Entry 9BC7 (electron microscopy, 3.30 A resolution); this record covers chains A and C of the 4 polymer chains in the assembly.

[Chain A (and C)]
Protein: Potassium/sodium hyperpolarization-activated cyclic nucleotide-gated channel 1
Source organism: Homo sapiens
Notes: chain C of this document is another copy of the same molecule, construct and numbering; everything in this record applies to it too
Reference sequence: O60741 (HCN1_HUMAN); the construct lacks a stretch of the UniProt sequence, so the offset changes along the chain: 1-635 = UniProt 1-635; 636-660 = UniProt 866-890
Sequence (660 residues; each row starts with the number of its first residue):
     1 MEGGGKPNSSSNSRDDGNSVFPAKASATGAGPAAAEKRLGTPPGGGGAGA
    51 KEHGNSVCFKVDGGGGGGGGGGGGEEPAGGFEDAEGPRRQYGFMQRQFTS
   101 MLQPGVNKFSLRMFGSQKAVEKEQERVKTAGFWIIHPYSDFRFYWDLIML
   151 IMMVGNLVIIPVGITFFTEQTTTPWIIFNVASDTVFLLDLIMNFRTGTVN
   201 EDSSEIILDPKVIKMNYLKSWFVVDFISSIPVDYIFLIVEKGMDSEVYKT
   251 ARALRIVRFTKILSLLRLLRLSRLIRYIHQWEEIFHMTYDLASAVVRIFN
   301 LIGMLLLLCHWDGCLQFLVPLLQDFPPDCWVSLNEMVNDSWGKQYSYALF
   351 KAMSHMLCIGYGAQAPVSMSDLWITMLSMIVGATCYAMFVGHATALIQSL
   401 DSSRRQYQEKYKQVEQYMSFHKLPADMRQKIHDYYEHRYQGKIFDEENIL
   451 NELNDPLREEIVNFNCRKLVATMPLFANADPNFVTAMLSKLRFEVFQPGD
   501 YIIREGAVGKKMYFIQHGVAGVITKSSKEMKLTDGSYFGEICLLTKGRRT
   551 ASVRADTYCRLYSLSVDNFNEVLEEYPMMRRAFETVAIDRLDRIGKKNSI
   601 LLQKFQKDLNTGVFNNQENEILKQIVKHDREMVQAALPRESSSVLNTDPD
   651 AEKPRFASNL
Unresolved in the structure: 1-93, 243-251, 609-660
Sequence notes: engineered mutation Leu305 (Met in O60741)
Small-molecule neighbours: adenosine-3',5'-cyclic-monophosphate (CMP): Ile503, Val522, Met530, Leu532, Phe538, Gly539, Glu540, Ile541, Cys542, Arg549, Thr550, Ala551, Val553, Arg590, Arg593, Ile594
Curated features (UniProtKB/Swiss-Prot):
  - motif: Cys358 to Gly362 (Selectivity filter)
  - binding site (3',5'-cyclic AMP): Gly539, Glu540, Cys542, Arg549, Thr550, Arg590, Arg593
  - glycosylation: Asn338 (N-linked (GlcNAc...) asparagine)

[Interface between chain A and chain C]
Residue-residue contacts (4; chain A residue first):
  Ser203(A) - Lys422(C)
  Ser203(A) - Arg428(C)  hydrogen bond
  Lys422(A) - Ser203(C)
  Arg428(A) - Ser203(C)  hydrogen bond
Interface residues without a listed pair, chain A (4 interface residues in all): Ser419
Interface residues without a listed pair, chain C (4 interface residues in all): Ser419

[Summary]
The chain A/chain C interface involves 4 residues from each chain; the contacts include 2 hydrogen bonds. Its
one hydrogen-bonded contact is Ser203(A)-Arg428(C). Ligands of chain A: adenosine-3',5'-cyclic-monophosphate.
UniProt lists 7 residues binding 3',5'-cyclic AMP on chain A.
Both chains are Potassium/sodium hyperpolarization-activated cyclic nucleotide-gated channel 1 (Homo sapiens).
Entry 9BC7 (HCN1 M305L holo) was determined by electron microscopy, deposited together with 8UC7, 8UC8 and
9BC6.
